1YDP - chains A and B of the 3 polymer chains in the assembly; structure by X-ray diffraction, 1.90 A resolution.

# Chain A
Protein: MHC class I antigen
Organism: Homo sapiens
Notes: fragment: HLA-G heavy chain
Reference sequence: P17693 (HLAG_HUMAN); residues 2-276 here correspond to UniProt positions 26-300 (UniProt number = residue number + 24)
Sequence (275 residues; numbered 2 to 276; the number before each row is that of its first residue):
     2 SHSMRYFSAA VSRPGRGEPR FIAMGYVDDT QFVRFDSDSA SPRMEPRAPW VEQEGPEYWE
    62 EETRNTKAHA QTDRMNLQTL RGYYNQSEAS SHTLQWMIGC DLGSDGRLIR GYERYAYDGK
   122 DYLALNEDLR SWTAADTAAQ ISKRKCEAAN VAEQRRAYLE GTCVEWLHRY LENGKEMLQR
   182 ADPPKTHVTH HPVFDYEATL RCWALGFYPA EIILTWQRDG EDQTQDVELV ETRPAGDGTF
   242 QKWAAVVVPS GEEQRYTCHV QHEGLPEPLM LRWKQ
Disulfides: Cys101-Cys164, Cys203-Cys259
Differences from the reference sequence: engineered mutation Ser42 (Cys66 in P17693)
Metal / ion sites: Co2+: His169, Asp196 (together with chloride ion) (shared with Met1A(B) of chain B)
Reported in the primary citation:
  - specificity-determining residues: Ser9, Leu81, Ile99, Arg156, Trp167
  - mutagenesis - C42S: increased expression (proposed by the authors, not directly observed)

# Chain B
Protein: Beta-2-microglobulin
Organism: Homo sapiens
Reference sequence: P61769 (B2MG_HUMAN); residues 2-99 here correspond to UniProt positions 22-119 (UniProt number = residue number + 20)
Sequence (100 residues; numbered 2 to 99 plus 2 insertion-coded residues; the number before each row is that of its first residue; a row labelled like 1A-1B holds insertion residues (1A, then the next letters in order)):
 1A-1B MI
     2 QRTPKIQVYS RHPAENGKSN FLNCYVSGFH PSDIEVDLLK NGERIEKVEH SDLSFSKDWS
    62 FYLLYYTEFT PTEKDEYACR VNHVTLSQPK IVKWDRDM
Disulfides: Cys25-Cys80
Differences from the reference sequence: initiating methionine (1A)
Metal / ion sites: Co2+: Met1A (together with chloride ion) (shared with His169(A), Asp196(A) of chain A)

# How chain A and chain B interact
Contacting residue pairs (50; chain A residue first):
  Phe8(A) - Phe56(B)  hydrophobic
  Ser9(A) - Phe56(B)
  Ile23(A) - Leu54(B)
  Met25(A) - Ser55(B)
  Met25(A) - Phe56(B)  hydrophobic
  Tyr27(A) - Ser55(B)  hydrogen bond
  Tyr27(A) - Tyr63(B)
  Gln32(A) - Asp53(B)  hydrogen bond
  Arg35(A) - Asp53(B)
  Arg35(A) - Leu54(B)  hydrogen bond (side chain-backbone)
  Arg48(A) - Asp53(B)  salt bridge
  His93(A) - Met1A(B)
  Gln96(A) - Phe56(B)
  Gln96(A) - Trp60(B)  hydrogen bond (side chain-backbone)
  Gln96(A) - Phe62(B)
  Trp97(A) - Phe56(B)
  Arg115(A) - Trp60(B)
  Tyr116(A) - Trp60(B)
  Ala117(A) - Trp60(B)
  Asp119(A) - Met1A(B)
  Asp119(A) - Ile1B(B)
  Asp119(A) - His31(B)
  Gly120(A) - His31(B)  hydrogen bond (backbone-side chain)
  Asp122(A) - Trp60(B)  hydrogen bond
  His192(A) - Asp98(B)
  Arg202(A) - Asp98(B)  hydrogen bond (side chain-backbone)
  Arg202(A) - Met99(B)
  Trp204(A) - Asp98(B)
  Trp204(A) - Met99(B)
  Val231(A) - Gln8(B)
  Glu232(A) - Lys6(B)  salt bridge
  Glu232(A) - Gln8(B)  hydrogen bond (backbone-side chain)
  Glu232(A) - Tyr26(B)  hydrogen bond
  Glu232(A) - Ser28(B)  hydrogen bond
  Thr233(A) - Tyr26(B)
  Arg234(A) - Gln8(B)  hydrogen bond
  Arg234(A) - Tyr10(B)
  Arg234(A) - Met99(B)  hydrogen bond (side chain-backbone)
  Pro235(A) - Tyr10(B)  hydrogen bond (backbone-side chain)
  Pro235(A) - Tyr26(B)
  Pro235(A) - Leu65(B)  hydrophobic
  Ala236(A) - Arg12(B)
  Ala236(A) - Asn24(B)  hydrogen bond (backbone-side chain)
  Gly237(A) - Arg12(B)  hydrogen bond (backbone-side chain)
  Asp238(A) - Arg12(B)
  Asp238(A) - His13(B)
  Gln242(A) - Tyr10(B)
  Gln242(A) - Ser11(B)
  Gln242(A) - Arg12(B)  hydrogen bond (side chain-backbone)
  Trp244(A) - Met99(B)  hydrogen bond (side chain-backbone)
Other interface residues (no listed pair), chain A (37 interface residues in all): Ala10, Val12, Arg21, Ser92, Thr94, Met98, Lys121
Other interface residues (no listed pair), chain B (23 interface residues in all): Ser33

# Summary
37 residues of chain A and 23 residues of chain B are in contact; the contacts include 17 hydrogen bonds and 2
salt bridges. Polar contacts include Arg48(A)-Asp53(B), Glu232(A)-Lys6(B) and Tyr27(A)-Ser55(B). His169(A),
Asp196(A) and Met1A(B) form the Co2+ site. The paper reports that C42S of chain A increases expression;
specificity determinants Ser9(A), Leu81(A) and Ile99(A) among others.
Chain A is MHC class I antigen and chain B is Beta-2-microglobulin, both from Homo sapiens; the structure,
1.9A crystal structure of HLA-G, was determined by X-ray diffraction.
